PDB entry 6J33 | X-ray diffraction, 1.30 A resolution | chain A

== Chain A ==
Molecule: pullulanase
Organism: Klebsiella pneumoniae
UniProtKB: W9BQ28 (W9BQ28_KLEPN); residues 32-1083 here correspond to UniProt positions 51-1102 (UniProt number = residue number + 19)
Chain sequence (1053 residues; row label = number of the first residue in the row):
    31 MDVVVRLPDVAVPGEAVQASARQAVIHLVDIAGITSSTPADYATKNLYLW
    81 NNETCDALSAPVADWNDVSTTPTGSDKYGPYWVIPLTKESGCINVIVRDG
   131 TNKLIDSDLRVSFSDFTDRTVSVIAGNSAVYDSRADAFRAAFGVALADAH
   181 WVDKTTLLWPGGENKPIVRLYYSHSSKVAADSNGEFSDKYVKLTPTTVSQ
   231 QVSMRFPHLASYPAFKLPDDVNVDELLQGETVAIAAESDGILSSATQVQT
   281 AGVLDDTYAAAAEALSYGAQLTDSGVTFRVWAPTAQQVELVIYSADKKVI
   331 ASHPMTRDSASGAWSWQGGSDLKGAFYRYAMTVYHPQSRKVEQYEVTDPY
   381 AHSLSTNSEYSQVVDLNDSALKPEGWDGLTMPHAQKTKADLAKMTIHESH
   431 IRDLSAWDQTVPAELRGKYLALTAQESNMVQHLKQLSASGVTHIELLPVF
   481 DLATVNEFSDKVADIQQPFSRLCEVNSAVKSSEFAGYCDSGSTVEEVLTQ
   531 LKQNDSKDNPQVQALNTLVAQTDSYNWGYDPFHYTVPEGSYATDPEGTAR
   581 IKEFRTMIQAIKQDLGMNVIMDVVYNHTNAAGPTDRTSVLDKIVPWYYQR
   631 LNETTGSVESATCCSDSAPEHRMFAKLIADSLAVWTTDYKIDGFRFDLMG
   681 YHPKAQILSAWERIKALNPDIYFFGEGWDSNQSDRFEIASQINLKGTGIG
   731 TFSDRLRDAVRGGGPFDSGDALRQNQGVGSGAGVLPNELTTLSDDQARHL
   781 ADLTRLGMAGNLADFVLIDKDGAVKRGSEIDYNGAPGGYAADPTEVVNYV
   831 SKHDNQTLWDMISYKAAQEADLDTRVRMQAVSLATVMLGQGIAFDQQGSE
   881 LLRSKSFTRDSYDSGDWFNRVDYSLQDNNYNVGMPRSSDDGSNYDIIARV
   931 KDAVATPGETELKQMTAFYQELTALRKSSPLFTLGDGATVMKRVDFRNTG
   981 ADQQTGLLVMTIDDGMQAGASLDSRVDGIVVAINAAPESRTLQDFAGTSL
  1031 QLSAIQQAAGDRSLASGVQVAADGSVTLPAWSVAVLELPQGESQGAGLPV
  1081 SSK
Not modelled in the structure: 31, 64-70
Construct notes: initiating methionine (31)
Disulfide bonds: C85-C122, C503-C518, C643-C644
Bound ions: Mg2+ site 1: Y78, A93; Mg2+ site 2: D148, T150, D162; Mg2+ site 3 near T226 (its only coordinating residue here); Mg2+ site 4 near E404 (its only coordinating residue here); Mg2+ site 5: D481, L482, E487, E568; Mg2+ site 6: K532, Q533, D535; Mg2+ site 7: A550, D553, Y555, D893; Mg2+ site 8: G814 (shared with 3 residues of chain B); Mg2+ site 9 near D902 (its only coordinating residue here); Mg2+ site 10: D994, S1001, D1003, V1006, Q1070; Mg2+ site 11: S1004 (shared with 1 residue of chain B)

== In short ==
Y78 and A93 form the Mg2+ site 1. D148, T150 and D162 coordinate Mg2+ site 2.
Chain A is pullulanase (Klebsiella pneumoniae); the structure, Crystal structure of ligand-free of PulA from
Klebsiella pneumoniae, was determined by X-ray diffraction (same publication as 6J34, 6J35 and 6J4H).
